7UWS - chains P and U of the 20 polymer chains in the assembly; structure by electron microscopy, 3.47 A resolution.

== Chain P (and U) ==
Protein: Matrix protein
Organism: Vesicular stomatitis virus
Notes: chain U of this document is another copy of the same molecule, construct and numbering; everything in this record applies to it too
UniProtKB: I7DGS2 (I7DGS2_9RHAB); residues 1-229 here = UniProt positions 1-229
Sequence (229 residues; numbered 1 to 229; the number before each row is that of its first residue):
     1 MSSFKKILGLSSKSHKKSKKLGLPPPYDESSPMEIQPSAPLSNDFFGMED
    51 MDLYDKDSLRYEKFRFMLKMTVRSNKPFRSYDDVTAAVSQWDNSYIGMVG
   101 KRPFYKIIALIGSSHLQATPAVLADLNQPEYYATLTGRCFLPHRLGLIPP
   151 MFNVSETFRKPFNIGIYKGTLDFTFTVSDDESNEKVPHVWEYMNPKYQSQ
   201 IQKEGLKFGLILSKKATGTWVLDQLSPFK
Disordered / not traced: 1-49, 163-168 (chain U: 1-55, 123-126, 195-200, 213-219)
From the paper describing this entry:
  - conformationally variable residues (loop rearrangement, order/disorder transition): Val122 to Asn127, Asn194 to Ser199
  - self-association interface (contacts with another copy of this molecule): Asp172, Lys214

== Chain P / chain U interface ==
Contacting residue pairs (33):
  Lys185(P) - Ile96(U)
  Val186(P) - Tyr95(U)
  Pro187(P) - Ser94(U)
  Pro187(P) - Tyr95(U)
  Pro187(P) - Ile96(U)  hydrophobic
  Trp190(P) - Phe228(U)
  Glu191(P) - Asp92(U)
  Glu191(P) - Asn93(U)
  Glu191(P) - Tyr95(U)
  Glu191(P) - Arg102(U)  salt bridge
  Glu191(P) - Phe228(U)
  Tyr192(P) - Asn93(U)
  Met193(P) - Phe228(U)
  Pro195(P) - Gln90(U)
  Pro195(P) - Phe228(U)  hydrophobic
  Lys196(P) - Gln90(U)
  Lys196(P) - Asn163(U)  hydrogen bond
  Gln198(P) - Phe228(U)
  Ser199(P) - Lys229(U)
  Ile201(P) - Phe228(U)  hydrophobic
  Lys214(P) - Leu225(U)  hydrogen bond (side chain-backbone)
  Lys214(P) - Ser226(U)
  Ala216(P) - Leu145(U)
  Ala216(P) - Gln224(U)
  Ala216(P) - Leu225(U)
  Thr217(P) - Leu225(U)
  Gly218(P) - Arg102(U)
  Gly218(P) - Leu225(U)
  Gly218(P) - Pro227(U)
  Thr219(P) - Val99(U)
  Thr219(P) - Arg102(U)
  Trp220(P) - Phe228(U)
  Trp220(P) - Lys229(U)
Also at the interface, not in a pair above, chain P (21 interface residues in all): His188, Asn194, Gln202
Also at the interface, not in a pair above, chain U (18 interface residues in all): Pro103, Asp223

== Summary ==
21 residues of chain P and 18 residues of chain U are in contact, with 2 hydrogen bonds and 1 salt bridge.
Polar pairs include Glu191(P)-Arg102(U), Lys196(P)-Asn163(U) and Lys214(P)-Leu225(U). From the paper:
conformational variability at Val122(P) and Asn194(P); a self-association interface involving Asp172(P) and
Lys214(P).
Both chains are Matrix protein (Vesicular stomatitis virus). Entry 7UWS (Atomic model of the partial VSV
nucleocapsid) was determined by electron microscopy.
